Entry 6LKG (X-ray diffraction, 1.95 A resolution); this record covers chains C and D of the 4 polymer chains in the assembly.

# Chain C
Name: ABC transporter, solute-binding protein
Organism: Staphylococcus aureus
Reference sequence: X5DVD1 (X5DVD1_STAAU); numbering as in UniProt (aligned over 29-322)
Sequence (294 residues; each row starts with the number of its first residue):
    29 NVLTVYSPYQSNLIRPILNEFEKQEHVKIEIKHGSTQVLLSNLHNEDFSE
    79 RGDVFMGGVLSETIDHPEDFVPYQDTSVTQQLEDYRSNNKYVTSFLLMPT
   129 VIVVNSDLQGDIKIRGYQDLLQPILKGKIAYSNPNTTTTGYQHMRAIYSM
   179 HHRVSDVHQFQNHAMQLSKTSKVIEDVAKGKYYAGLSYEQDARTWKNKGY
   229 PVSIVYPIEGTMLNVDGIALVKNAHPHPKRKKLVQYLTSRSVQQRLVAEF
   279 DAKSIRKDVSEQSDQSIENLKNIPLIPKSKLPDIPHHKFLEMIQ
Ligand contacts: 6-O-phosphono-alpha-D-glucopyranose (G6P): Pro36, Tyr37, Ser63, Thr64, Gly85, Gly86, Met126, Thr164, Thr165, Thr166, Thr167, Thr198, Tyr216, Asn242, Asp244
From the paper describing this entry:
  - mutagenesis - R43A, E50A: abolished growth
  - mutagenesis - T64A: decreased binding to 6-O-phosphono-alpha-D-glucopyranose
  - mutagenesis - T64A: decreased growth in response to 6-O-phosphono-alpha-D-glucopyranose
  - specificity-determining residues: Tyr216 (proposed by the authors, not directly observed)

# Chain D
Name: Sensor protein kinase HptS
Organism: Staphylococcus aureus (strain NCTC 8325)
Notes: EC 2.7.13.3
Reference sequence: Q2G1E0 (Y185_STAA8); residues 45-215 here = UniProt positions 45-215
Sequence (172 residues; numbered 44 to 215; the number before each row is that of its first residue):
    44 STIHQHVDESQSSLHHTEKQIQTFSTQHNNSFQELDLTNHHDVTATKREL
    94 LKLIHQQPATLYYELSGPNQFITNNYEHLNTKNMYLFSTHQLKFKNSTYM
   144 LKIYMANTPRLSEIKKDNRQFALIVDQYDNILYANDDRFTIGEKYRPQQF
   194 GFMNESVKLNHADHRLIIYKDI
Not modelled in the structure: 215
Sequence notes: expression tag (44); conflict Ser68 (Ile in Q2G1E0)
From the paper describing this entry:
  - mutagenesis - Y171A, K187A: abolished growth
  - mutagenesis - N112A, Q134A, M143A: unchanged binding to ABC transporter, solute-binding protein (chain C)
  - mutagenesis - N112A, Q134A, Q134A/M143A, M143A: decreased growth

# How chain C and chain D interact
Residue-residue contacts (12; chain C residue first):
  Arg43(C) - Lys187(D)
  Arg43(C) - Arg189(D)
  Asn47(C) - Asn173(D)
  Asn47(C) - Lys187(D)  hydrogen bond
  Glu50(C) - Tyr171(D)  hydrogen bond (backbone-side chain)
  Glu50(C) - Lys187(D)  salt bridge
  Lys51(C) - Tyr171(D)
  His54(C) - Tyr171(D)
  Val55(C) - Tyr171(D)
  Lys56(C) - Asp172(D)  salt bridge
  Ile57(C) - Arg189(D)  hydrogen bond (backbone-side chain)
  Glu58(C) - Arg189(D)
Other interface residues (no listed pair), chain D (8 interface residues in all): Asp169, Gln170, Gln191
Interface features reported in the paper:
  - interface residues, chain D: Arg189(D)

# Overview
9 residues of chain C face 8 of chain D across their interface; the contacts include 3 hydrogen bonds and 2
salt bridges. Polar pairs include Glu50(C)-Lys187(D), Lys56(C)-Asp172(D) and Asn47(C)-Lys187(D). From the
paper: N112A, Q134A and Q134A/M143A of chain D, among others, reduce growth; the interface residue Arg189(D);
9 substitutions were tested in all.
Chain C is ABC transporter, solute-binding protein (Staphylococcus aureus) and chain D is Sensor protein
kinase HptS (Staphylococcus aureus (strain NCTC 8325)); the structure, two-component system protein mediate
signal transduction, was determined by X-ray diffraction, deposited together with 6LKH, 6LKI, 6LKJ, 6LKK and
6LKL.
